9E1O - chains F and J of the 11 polymer chains in the assembly; structure by electron microscopy, 3.30 A resolution.

Chain F:
Molecule: Histone H4
Source organism: Xenopus laevis
UniProtKB: P62799 (H4_XENLA); residues 0-102 here correspond to UniProt positions 1-103 (UniProt number = residue number + 1)
Chain sequence (103 residues; each row starts with the number of its first residue; numbering starts at 0):
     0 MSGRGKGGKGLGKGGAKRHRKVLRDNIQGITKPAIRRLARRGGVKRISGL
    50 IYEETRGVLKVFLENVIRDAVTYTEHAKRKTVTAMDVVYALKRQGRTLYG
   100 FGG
Unresolved in the structure: 0-21, 102
Swiss-Prot annotation at these positions:
  - DNA-binding region: Lys16 to Lys20
  - modified residue: Ser1 (N-acetylserine), Arg3 (Asymmetric dimethylarginine), Lys5 (N6-(2-hydroxyisobutyryl)lysine), Lys8 (N6-(2-hydroxyisobutyryl)lysine), Lys12 (N6-(2-hydroxyisobutyryl)lysine), Lys16 (N6-(2-hydroxyisobutyryl)lysine), Lys20 (N6,N6,N6-trimethyllysine), Lys31 (N6-(2-hydroxyisobutyryl)lysine), Lys44 (N6-(2-hydroxyisobutyryl)lysine), Ser47 (Phosphoserine), Tyr51 (Phosphotyrosine), Lys59 (N6-(2-hydroxyisobutyryl)lysine), Lys77 (N6-(2-hydroxyisobutyryl)lysine), Lys79 (N6-(2-hydroxyisobutyryl)lysine), Tyr88 (Phosphotyrosine), Lys91 (N6-(2-hydroxyisobutyryl)lysine)
  - cross-link (Glycyl lysine isopeptide (Lys-Gly)): Lys31 (interchain with G-Cter in UFM1), Lys91 (interchain with G-Cter in ubiquitin)

Chain J:
Molecule: 152-nt DNA strand
Source organism: Homo sapiens
Sequence (152 nucleotides; numbered -75 to 76; the number before each row is that of its first residue; numbers below 1 keep their minus sign (DC-75 is residue -75)):
   -75 CCCTGGAGAATCCCGGTGCCGAGGCCGCTCAATTGGTCGTAGACAGCTCT
   -25 AGCACCGCTTAAACGCACGTACGCGCTGTCCCCCGCGTTTTAACCGCCAA
    25 GGGGATTACTCCCTAGTCTCCAGGCACGTGTCAGATATATACATCCTGTG
    75 CA
Unresolved in the structure: -75, 76

Chain F / chain J interface:
Pairs across the interface - 12 pairs, chain F then chain J:
  Arg35(F) with DC8(J), salt bridge to the phosphate
  Lys44(F) with DC8(J), phosphate contact
  Arg45(F) with DC7(J), sugar contact; DC8(J), phosphate contact
  Ile46(F) with DC7(J), sugar contact; DC8(J), hydrogen bond to the phosphate
  Ser47(F) with DC7(J), phosphate contact
  Gly48(F) with DC7(J), phosphate contact
  Arg78(F) with DG28(J), phosphate contact
  Lys79(F) with DG27(J), phosphate contact; DG28(J), hydrogen bond to the phosphate
  Thr80(F) with DG28(J), hydrogen bond to the phosphate
Also at the interface, not in a pair above, chain F (10 interface residues in all): Arg39
Also at the interface, not in a pair above, chain J (5 interface residues in all): DA29

Overview:
10 residues of chain F and 5 residues of chain J are in contact; the contacts include 3 hydrogen bonds and 1
salt bridge. Among the polar pairs are Ile46(F)-DC8(J), Lys79(F)-DG28(J) and Thr80(F)-DG28(J). Curated
annotation (UniProt) lists a DNA-binding region on chain F.
Here chain F is Histone H4 (Xenopus laevis) and chain J is a 152-nt DNA strand (Homo sapiens). Entry 9E1O
(Snf2h bound nucleosome complex - ClassB1) was determined by electron microscopy, deposited together with
9E1L, 9E1M, 9E1N, 9E1P, 9E1Q, 9E1R and 4 further entries.
